PDB entry 6FKZ | X-ray diffraction, 3.30 A resolution | chains A and B of the 4 polymer chains in the assembly

[Chain A (and B)]
Name: NAD-dependent protein deacylase sirtuin-5, mitochondrial
Source organism: Danio rerio
Notes: EC 3.5.1.-; chain B of this document is another copy of the same molecule, construct and numbering; everything in this record applies to it too
Reference sequence: Q6DHI5 (SIR5_DANRE); numbering as in UniProt (aligned over 28-305)
Sequence (284 residues; row label = number of the first residue in the row):
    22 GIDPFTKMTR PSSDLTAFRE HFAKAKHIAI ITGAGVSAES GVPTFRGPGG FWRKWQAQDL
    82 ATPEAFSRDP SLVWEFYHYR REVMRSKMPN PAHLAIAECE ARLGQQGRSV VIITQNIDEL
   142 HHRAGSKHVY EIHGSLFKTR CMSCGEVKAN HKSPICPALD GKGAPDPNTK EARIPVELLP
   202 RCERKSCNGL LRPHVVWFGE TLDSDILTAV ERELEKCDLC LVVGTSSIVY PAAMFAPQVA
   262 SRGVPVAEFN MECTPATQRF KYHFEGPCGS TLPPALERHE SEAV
Disordered / not traced: 22-34, 299-305 (chain B: 22-32, 299-305)
Sequence notes: expression tag (22-27)
Metal / ion sites: Zn2+: Cys162, Cys165, Cys203, Cys208
Curated features (UniProtKB/Swiss-Prot):
  - active site: His154 (Proton acceptor)
  - binding site (NAD(+)): Gln136 to Asp139, Gly245 to Ser247, Asn271 to Glu273, Cys289
  - binding site (substrate): Tyr98, Arg101
  - binding site (Zn(2+)): Cys162, Cys165, Cys203, Cys208

[How chain A and chain B interact]
Cross-chain cystine bridges: Cys274(A)-Cys274(B)
Pairs across the interface (18):
  Arg106(A) with Arg123(B); Glu298(B), hydrogen bond (side chain-backbone)
  Ser107(A) with Pro294(B)
  Met109(A) with Pro112(B); Leu115(B), hydrophobic; Ala116(B); Glu119(B)
  Pro110(A) with Leu115(B)
  Pro112(A) with Met109(B), hydrophobic
  Leu115(A) with Met109(B), hydrophobic; Pro110(B)
  Ala116(A) with Met109(B)
  Glu119(A) with Met109(B); Arg144(B), salt bridge
  Arg144(A) with Glu119(B), salt bridge
  Pro294(A) with Ser107(B)
  Glu298(A) with Arg106(B), salt bridge; Ser107(B)
Also at the interface, not in a pair above, chain A (12 interface residues in all): Glu103
Also at the interface, not in a pair above, chain B (13 interface residues in all): Pro295

[Summary]
Chain A and chain B form an interface of 12 and 13 residues respectively, with 1 disulfide bond, 1 hydrogen
bond and 3 salt bridges. Polar pairs include Glu119(A)-Arg144(B) and Glu298(A)-Arg106(B).
Both chains are NAD-dependent protein deacylase sirtuin-5, mitochondrial (Danio rerio). Entry 6FKZ (Crystal
structure of zebrafish Sirtuin 5 in complex with 3-(phenylthio)succinyl-CPS1 peptide) was determined by X-ray
diffraction together with 6FLG and 6FKY from the same study.
